6V7B - chains 2 and U of the 48 polymer chains in the assembly; structure by electron microscopy, 3.40 A resolution.

Chain 2:
Molecule: A-DNA
From: Pyrobaculum filamentous virus 1
Sequence (323 nucleotides; each row starts with the number of its first residue):
   210 TATATATATA TATATATATA TATATATATA TATATATATA TATATATATA TATATATATA
   270 TATATATATA TATATATATA TATATATATA TATATATATA TATATATATA TATATATATA
   330 TATATATATA TATATATATA TATATATATA TATATATATA TATATATATA TATATATATA
   390 TATATATATA TATATATATA TATATATATA TATATATATA TATATATATA TATATATATA
   450 TATATATATA TATATATATA TATATATATA TATATATATA TATATATATA TATATATATA
   510 TATATATATA TATATATATA TAT

Chain U:
Name: Structural protein VP1
From: Pyrobaculum filamentous virus 1
UniProt: A0A140F3K6 (A0A140F3K6_9VIRU); residues 1-129 here = UniProt positions 1-129
Amino-acid sequence (129 residues; numbered 1 to 129; the number before each row is that of its first residue):
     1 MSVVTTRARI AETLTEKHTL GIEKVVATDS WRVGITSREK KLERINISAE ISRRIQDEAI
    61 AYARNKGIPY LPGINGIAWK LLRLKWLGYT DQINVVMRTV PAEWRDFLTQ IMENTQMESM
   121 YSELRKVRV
Not modelled in the structure: 1-9, 129
Construct notes: conflict Glu-43 (Gly in A0A140F3K6), Arg-54 (Lys in A0A140F3K6), Thr-115 (Ile in A0A140F3K6)

Interface between chain 2 and chain U:
Residue-residue contacts (35):
  DA241(2) / Gly-73(U)  sugar contact
  DA241(2) / Gly-76(U)  base contact
  DA241(2) / Ile-77(U)  phosphate contact
  DT242(2) / Gly-76(U)  sugar contact
  DT242(2) / Ile-77(U)  phosphate contact
  DT242(2) / Trp-79(U)  base contact
  DT242(2) / Lys-80(U)  salt bridge to the phosphate
  DA243(2) / Ser-48(U)  base contact
  DA243(2) / Trp-79(U)  sugar contact
  DA243(2) / Lys-80(U)  phosphate contact
  DA243(2) / Arg-83(U)  salt bridge to the phosphate
  DT244(2) / Arg-44(U)  phosphate contact
  DT244(2) / Ile-45(U)  base contact
  DT244(2) / Ser-48(U)  sugar contact
  DT244(2) / Lys-126(U)  sugar contact
  DA245(2) / Lys-41(U)  sugar contact
  DA245(2) / Leu-42(U)  sugar contact
  DA245(2) / Arg-44(U)  salt bridge to the phosphate
  DA245(2) / Ile-45(U)  sugar contact
  DT246(2) / Trp-31(U)  hydrogen bond to the base
  DT246(2) / Gly-34(U)  phosphate contact
  DT246(2) / Ile-35(U)  sugar contact
  DT246(2) / Lys-41(U)  salt bridge to the phosphate
  DA247(2) / Val-25(U)  phosphate contact
  DA247(2) / Ser-30(U)  sugar contact
  DA247(2) / Trp-31(U)  sugar contact
  DA247(2) / Arg-38(U)  salt bridge to the phosphate
  DT248(2) / His-18(U)  hydrogen bond to the base
  DT248(2) / Gly-21(U)  sugar contact
  DT248(2) / Lys-24(U)  salt bridge to the phosphate
  DT248(2) / Val-25(U)  sugar contact
  DA249(2) / Lys-17(U)  sugar contact
  DA249(2) / His-18(U)  sugar contact
  DT250(2) / Leu-14(U)  phosphate contact
  DT250(2) / Lys-17(U)  salt bridge to the phosphate
Also at the interface, not in a pair above, chain U (25 interface residues in all): Ile-22, Glu-123

In short:
10 residues of chain 2 face 25 of chain U across their interface; the contacts include 2 hydrogen bonds and 7
salt bridges. Among the polar pairs are DT246(2)/Trp-31(U), DT248(2)/His-18(U) and DT242(2)/Lys-80(U).
Here chain 2 is A-DNA and chain U is Structural protein VP1, both from Pyrobaculum filamentous virus 1. Entry
6V7B (Cryo-EM reconstruction of Pyrobaculum filamentous virus 2 (PFV2)) was determined by electron microscopy.
